1YEH - chains L and H; structure by X-ray diffraction, 2.55 A resolution.

== Chain L ==
Name: Fab fragment
Source organism: Mus musculus
Notes: antibody fragment or engineered binder
Sequence (219 residues; each row starts with the number of its first residue; a row labelled like 27A-27E holds insertion residues (27A, then the next letters in order)):
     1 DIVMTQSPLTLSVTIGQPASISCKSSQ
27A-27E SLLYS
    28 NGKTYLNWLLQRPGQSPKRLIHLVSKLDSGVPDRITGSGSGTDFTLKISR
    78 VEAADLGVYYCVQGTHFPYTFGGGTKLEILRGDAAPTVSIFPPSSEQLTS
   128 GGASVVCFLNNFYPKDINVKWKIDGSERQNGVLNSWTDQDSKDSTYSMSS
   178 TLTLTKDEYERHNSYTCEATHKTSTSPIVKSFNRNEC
Disulfide bonds: Cys23-Cys88, Cys134-Cys194
Sequence notes: conflict Ile2 (Val in S16112), Ser7 (Thr in S16112), Thr10 (Ser in S16112), 27 further conflict positions vs the reference (S16112) not listed
Bound ions: Zn2+ site 1: His49 (shared with Asp100C(H) of chain H); Zn2+ site 2 near Asp60 (its only coordinating residue here); Zn2+ site 3: His93 (shared with Asp181(H) of chain H); Zn2+ site 4: Asp151, His189

== Chain H ==
Name: Fab fragment
Source organism: Mus musculus
Reference sequence: P01863 (GCAA_MOUSE); the construct has insertions or renumbered stretches relative to UniProt, so the offset changes along the chain: 114-152 = UniProt 1-39; 160-167 = UniProt 42-49; 169-178 = UniProt 50-59; 181-194 = UniProt 60-73; 3 more segments
Sequence (222 residues; row label = number of the first residue in the row; note: 11 numbers in that range are skipped by the numbering (no residue carries them; nothing is unmodelled there); a row labelled like 82A-82C holds insertion residues (82A, then the next letters in order)):
     1 EMQLQQSGAELLRPGTSVKLSCKTSGYIFTSYWIHWVKQRSGQGLEWIAR
    51 IY
   52A P
    53 GTGSTYYNEKFKGKATLTADKSSSTAYMQL
82A-82C STL
    83 KSEDSAVYFCTRWGFIPV
100A-100F REDYVM
   101 DYWGQGTLVTVSSAKTTAPSVYPLAPVCGDTTGSSVTLGCLVKGYFPEPV
   151 TL
   154 TW
   160 NSGSLSSG
   169 VHTFPAVLQS
   181 DLYTLSSSVTVTSS
   196 TWP
   200 SQSIT
   206 CNVAHPASSTKVDKKIEP
Disulfide bonds: Cys22-Cys92, Cys140-Cys206
Bound ions: Zn2+ site 1: Asp100C (shared with His49(L) of chain L); Zn2+ site 2: Asp181 (shared with His93(L) of chain L)

== Interface between chain L and chain H ==
Contacting residue pairs - 87 pairs, chain L then chain H:
  Leu9(L) - Gln43(H)
  Lys30(L) - Glu100B(H)  salt bridge
  Tyr32(L) - Phe97(H)  hydrophobic
  Tyr32(L) - Tyr100D(H)
  Asn34(L) - Trp95(H)
  Asn34(L) - Tyr100D(H)
  Leu36(L) - Trp95(H)  hydrophobic
  Gln38(L) - Gln39(H)  hydrogen bond
  Gln38(L) - Phe91(H)
  Ser43(L) - Phe91(H)
  Ser43(L) - Trp103(H)
  Ser43(L) - Gly104(H)  hydrogen bond (side chain-backbone)
  Ser43(L) - Gln105(H)
  Pro44(L) - Trp103(H)  hydrogen bond (backbone-side chain)
  Lys45(L) - Asp101(H)  salt bridge
  Arg46(L) - Trp95(H)  hydrogen bond (side chain-backbone)
  Arg46(L) - Tyr100D(H)
  Arg46(L) - Val100E(H)  hydrogen bond (side chain-backbone)
  Arg46(L) - Asp101(H)  salt bridge
  His49(L) - Asp100C(H)  salt bridge
  His49(L) - Tyr100D(H)
  Leu50(L) - Glu100B(H)
  Leu50(L) - Asp100C(H)
  Leu50(L) - Tyr100D(H)  hydrophobic
  Tyr87(L) - Gln39(H)
  Tyr87(L) - Gln43(H)
  Tyr87(L) - Gly44(H)
  Tyr87(L) - Leu45(H)  hydrophobic
  Phe94(L) - Trp47(H)  hydrophobic
  Phe94(L) - Arg50(H)
  Phe94(L) - Tyr59(H)
  Pro95(L) - Trp47(H)  hydrophobic
  Pro95(L) - Asn60(H)
  Tyr96(L) - Trp47(H)
  Tyr96(L) - Arg50(H)  hydrogen bond
  Phe98(L) - Leu45(H)
  Phe98(L) - Trp47(H)
  Gly100(L) - Gln43(H)  hydrogen bond (backbone-side chain)
  Gly101(L) - Gln43(H)  hydrogen bond (backbone-side chain)
  Thr114(L) - Thr131(H)
  Ser116(L) - Gly129(H)
  Ser116(L) - Thr131(H)  hydrogen bond
  Ser116(L) - Thr137(H)  hydrogen bond
  Ile117(L) - Cys128(H)  hydrophobic
  Ile117(L) - Gly129(H)  hydrogen bond (backbone-backbone)
  Phe118(L) - Leu124(H)  hydrophobic
  Phe118(L) - Ala125(H)
  Phe118(L) - Pro126(H)  hydrophobic
  Phe118(L) - Gly129(H)
  Phe118(L) - Thr137(H)
  Pro119(L) - Val127(H)  hydrophobic
  Ser121(L) - Tyr122(H)
  Ser121(L) - Pro123(H)
  Glu123(L) - Tyr122(H)
  Glu123(L) - Pro123(H)
  Gln124(L) - Tyr122(H)
  Gln124(L) - Lys143(H)
  Ser127(L) - Tyr122(H)
  Ser131(L) - Leu141(H)
  Ser131(L) - Lys143(H)
  Phe135(L) - Phe172(H)  hydrophobic
  Phe135(L) - Ser186(H)
  Phe135(L) - Ser187(H)
  Phe135(L) - Ser188(H)
  Asn137(L) - His170(H)  hydrogen bond
  Asn137(L) - Phe172(H)
  Asn137(L) - Ser188(H)
  Asn138(L) - His170(H)
  Val159(L) - Gln177(H)
  Leu160(L) - Val175(H)  hydrophobic
  Leu160(L) - Gln177(H)
  Asn161(L) - Val175(H)
  Ser162(L) - Phe172(H)
  Ser162(L) - Pro173(H)  hydrogen bond (side chain-backbone)
  Ser162(L) - Val175(H)
  Trp163(L) - Pro173(H)
  Thr164(L) - Thr171(H)
  Thr164(L) - Phe172(H)
  Ser174(L) - His170(H)  hydrogen bond
  Ser174(L) - Phe172(H)
  Met175(L) - Phe172(H)
  Ser176(L) - Phe172(H)
  Ser176(L) - Ser186(H)  hydrogen bond
  Thr180(L) - Lys143(H)
  Lys207(L) - Cys128(H)
  Ser208(L) - Cys128(H)  hydrogen bond (backbone-side chain)
  Phe209(L) - Cys128(H)  hydrophobic
Other interface residues (no listed pair), chain L (52 interface residues in all): Asn28, Asp55, Val85, Thr102, Lys103, Val133, Thr178
Other interface residues (no listed pair), chain H (49 interface residues in all): His35, Val37, Gly42, Glu46, Tyr58, Met100F, Leu138, Gly139, Lys219

== In short ==
The interface between chain L and chain H involves 52 residues on one side and 49 on the other; the contacts
include 16 hydrogen bonds and 4 salt bridges. Among the polar pairs are Lys30(L)-Glu100B(H),
Lys45(L)-Asp101(H) and Arg46(L)-Asp101(H). Asp100C(H) and His49(L) coordinate Zn2+ site 1.
Chain L is Fab fragment and chain H is Fab fragment, both from Mus musculus; the structure, Structure of IGG2A
fab fragment, was determined by X-ray diffraction (same publication as 1YEF and 1YEG).
